Entry 5GMF (X-ray diffraction, 2.50 A resolution); this record covers chains C and G of the 4 polymer chains in the assembly.

Chain C:
Molecule: Toll-like receptor 7
Source organism: Macaca mulatta
UniProtKB: B3Y653 (B3Y653_MACMU); residues 27-839 here = UniProt positions 27-839
Chain sequence (817 residues; row label = number of the first residue in the row):
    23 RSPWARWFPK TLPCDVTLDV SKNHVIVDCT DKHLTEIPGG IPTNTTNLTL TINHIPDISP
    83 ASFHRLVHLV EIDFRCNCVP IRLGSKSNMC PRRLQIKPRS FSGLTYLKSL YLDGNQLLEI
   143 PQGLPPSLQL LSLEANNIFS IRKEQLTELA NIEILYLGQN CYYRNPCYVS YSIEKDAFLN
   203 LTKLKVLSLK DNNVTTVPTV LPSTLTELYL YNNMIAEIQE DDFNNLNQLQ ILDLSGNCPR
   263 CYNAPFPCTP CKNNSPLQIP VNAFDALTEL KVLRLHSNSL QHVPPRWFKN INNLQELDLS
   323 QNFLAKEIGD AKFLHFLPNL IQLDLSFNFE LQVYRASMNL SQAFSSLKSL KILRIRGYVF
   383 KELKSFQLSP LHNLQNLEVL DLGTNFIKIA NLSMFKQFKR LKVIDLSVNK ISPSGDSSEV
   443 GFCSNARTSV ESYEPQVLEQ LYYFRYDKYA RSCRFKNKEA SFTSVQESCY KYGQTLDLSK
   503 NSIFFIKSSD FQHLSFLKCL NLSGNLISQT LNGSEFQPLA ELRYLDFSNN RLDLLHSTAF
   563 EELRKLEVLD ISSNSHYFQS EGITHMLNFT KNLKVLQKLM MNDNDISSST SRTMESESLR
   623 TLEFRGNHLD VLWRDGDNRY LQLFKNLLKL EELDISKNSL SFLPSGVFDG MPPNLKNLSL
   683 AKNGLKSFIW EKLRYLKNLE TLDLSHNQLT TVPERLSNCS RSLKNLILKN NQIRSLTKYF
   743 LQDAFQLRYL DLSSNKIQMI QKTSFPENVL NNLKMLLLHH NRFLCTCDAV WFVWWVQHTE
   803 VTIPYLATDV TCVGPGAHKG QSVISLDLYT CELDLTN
Unresolved in the structure: 23, 436-458, 479-489, 834-839
Construct notes: expression tag (23-26); engineered mutation Gln-167 (Asn in B3Y653), Gln-389 (Asn in B3Y653), Gln-488 (Asn in B3Y653), Gln-799 (Asn in B3Y653)
Cystine bridges: Cys-36/Cys-51, Cys-98/Cys-475, Cys-100/Cys-112, Cys-183/Cys-189, Cys-260/Cys-273, Cys-263/Cys-270, Cys-491/Cys-521, Cys-787/Cys-814, Cys-789/Cys-833
Covalent attachments: N-acetylglucosamine (NAG) linked to Asn-66, Asn-215, Asn-361, Asn-413, Asn-523, Asn-534, Asn-590
Ion coordination: Ca2+ site 1: Trp-29 (shared with 1 residue of chain D); Ca2+ site 2: Asp-829 (shared with 1 residue of chain D)
Residues lining bound ligands:
  - guanosine (GMP), molecule 1: Tyr-264, Phe-351, Gln-354, Tyr-356, Val-381, Phe-408, Lys-432
  - guanosine (GMP), molecule 2: Thr-532, Asp-555, Leu-557, Gly-584, Ile-585, Thr-586
From the paper describing this entry:
  - binding site for guanosine: Tyr-264, Phe-351, Gln-354, Tyr-356, Val-381, Phe-408, Lys-432, Thr-532, Asp-555, Leu-557, Ile-585, Thr-586
  - self-association interface (contacts with another copy of this molecule); pairs are residue here / residue on that copy: Ser-530/Lys-432 (hydrogen bond), Ile-585/Phe-408
  - binding site for the 4-nt RNA strand: His-76, Arg-97, Cys-98, Asp-135, Glu-156, Ala-157, Gln-181, Tyr-184, Arg-186, Arg-467, Arg-473, Ser-474, Cys-475
  - mutagenesis - F408A, K432A, D555A, L557A, T586A: abolished signaling in response to guanosine
  - mutagenesis - I74A, H76A, R97A, L105A, E156A, Q181A, Y184A, R473A: decreased signaling with the 4-nt RNA strand (chain G)
  - mutagenesis - R97A, C112S, R186A: decreased binding to the 4-nt RNA strand (chain G)
  - specificity-determining residues: Asp-555, Leu-557 (proposed by the authors, not directly observed)
  - specificity-determining residues: Gln-181, Arg-473

Chain G:
Molecule: 4-nt RNA strand
Sequence (4 nucleotides; each row starts with the number of its first residue):
     1 UUUU

Interface between chain C and chain G:
Pairs across the interface (31; chain C residue first):
  Ile-74(C) / U1(G)  sugar contact
  His-76(C) / U1(G)  hydrogen bond to the base
  Arg-97(C) / U2(G)  hydrogen bond to the base
  Cys-98(C) / U1(G)  base contact
  Cys-98(C) / U2(G)  base contact
  Val-101(C) / U1(G)  base contact
  Leu-105(C) / U1(G)  sugar contact
  Leu-105(C) / U2(G)  sugar contact
  Leu-105(C) / U3(G)  phosphate contact
  Gly-106(C) / U1(G)  sugar contact
  Ser-107(C) / U1(G)  base contact
  Asn-110(C) / U1(G)  hydrogen bond to the base
  Asp-135(C) / U2(G)  base contact
  Glu-156(C) / U2(G)  hydrogen bond to the base
  Ala-157(C) / U2(G)  base contact
  Gln-181(C) / U2(G)  hydrogen bond to the sugar
  Tyr-184(C) / U2(G)  hydrogen bond to the phosphate
  Tyr-184(C) / U3(G)  hydrogen bond to the phosphate
  Arg-186(C) / U3(G)  salt bridge to the phosphate
  Arg-467(C) / U3(G)  hydrogen bond to the base
  Arg-467(C) / U4(G)  salt bridge to the phosphate
  Tyr-468(C) / U4(G)  hydrogen bond to the phosphate
  Asp-469(C) / U3(G)  sugar contact
  Asp-469(C) / U4(G)  hydrogen bond to the phosphate
  Ala-472(C) / U2(G)  sugar contact
  Ala-472(C) / U3(G)  sugar contact
  Arg-473(C) / U2(G)  hydrogen bond to the sugar
  Ser-474(C) / U2(G)  phosphate contact
  Ser-474(C) / U3(G)  base contact
  Cys-475(C) / U1(G)  hydrogen bond to the phosphate
  Cys-475(C) / U2(G)  hydrogen bond to the phosphate

Summary:
22 residues of chain C face 4 of chain G across their interface, with 13 hydrogen bonds and 2 salt bridges.
Polar contacts include His-76(C)/U1(G), Arg-97(C)/U2(G) and Asn-110(C)/U1(G). From the paper: a binding site
for the 4-nt RNA strand at His-76(C), Arg-97(C) and Cys-98(C) among others; I74A, H76A and R97A of chain C,
among others, reduce signaling with the 4-nt RNA strand (chain G); 15 substitutions were tested in all.
Chain C is Toll-like receptor 7 (Macaca mulatta) and chain G is a 4-nt RNA strand; the structure, Crystal
structure of monkey TLR7 in complex with guanosine and polyU, was determined by X-ray diffraction, deposited
together with 5GMG and 5GMH.
